Entry 9IIG (electron microscopy, 2.60 A resolution); this record covers chains C and M of the 24 polymer chains in the assembly.

# Chain C
Molecule: Bacterioferritin
Organism: Shewanella oneidensis MR-1
Notes: EC 1.16.3.1
UniProt: Q8EHV0 (Q8EHV0_SHEON); residues 1-155 here = UniProt positions 1-155
Chain sequence (155 residues; numbered 1 to 155; the number before each row is that of its first residue):
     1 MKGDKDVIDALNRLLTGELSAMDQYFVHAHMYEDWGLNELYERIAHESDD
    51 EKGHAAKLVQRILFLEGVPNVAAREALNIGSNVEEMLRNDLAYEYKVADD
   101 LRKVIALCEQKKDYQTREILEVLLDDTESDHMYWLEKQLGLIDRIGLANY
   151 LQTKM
Ion coordination: Na+: Gln152 (shared with 1 residue of chain N; 1 residue of chain V; 1 residue of chain X)
Reported in the primary citation:
  - catalytic residues: His54, Glu94 (proposed by the authors, not directly observed)

# Chain M
Molecule: Bacterioferritin
Organism: Shewanella oneidensis MR-1
Notes: EC 1.16.3.1
UniProt: Q8EHV1 (Q8EHV1_SHEON); residues 1-157 here = UniProt positions 1-157
Chain sequence (157 residues; each row starts with the number of its first residue):
     1 MKGHPKVVGQLNRVLTCELTAINQYFLHARMFKHWGLEKLNHVEYKKSIE
    51 DMKHADKLIERVLFLEGLPNLQQLEKLRIGEHAQEMLDCDLAMVQEQLTL
   101 LRDAITLCEAEQDYVSRDLLEDILEDEEEHLDWLESQRELIGLTGIQNYL
   151 QSQISES
Ion coordination: heme Fe: Met52 (shared with 1 residue of chain N)
Residues lining bound ligands: heme (HEM): Leu19, Ile22, Asn23, Phe26, Tyr45, Ile49, Met52, Lys53, Ala55, Asp56, Ile59, Leu71
Reported in the primary citation:
  - binding site for heme: Met52
  - self-association interface (contacts with another copy of this molecule); pairs are residue here / residue on that copy: Arg30-Glu60 (salt bridge), Asp56
  - catalytic residues: His54, Glu127 (proposed by the authors, not directly observed)

# How chain C and chain M interact
Contacting residue pairs - 20 pairs, chain C then chain M:
  Arg102(C) - Met1(M)  hydrogen bond
  Arg102(C) - Gln112(M)
  Arg102(C) - Tyr114(M)
  Ile105(C) - Tyr114(M)  hydrophobic
  Ala106(C) - Tyr114(M)
  Glu109(C) - Glu109(M)
  Arg117(C) - Glu109(M)  salt bridge
  Arg117(C) - Tyr114(M)
  Glu121(C) - Asp118(M)
  Leu124(C) - Tyr114(M)  hydrophobic
  Leu124(C) - Val115(M)  hydrophobic
  Asp125(C) - Val115(M)
  Glu128(C) - Met1(M)
  Glu128(C) - Arg61(M)  salt bridge
  Glu128(C) - Phe64(M)
  Glu128(C) - Val115(M)
  Met132(C) - Met1(M)  hydrophobic
  Tyr133(C) - Phe64(M)  hydrophobic
  Glu136(C) - Met1(M)  hydrogen bond (side chain-backbone)
  Glu136(C) - Phe64(M)
Other interface residues (no listed pair), chain C (14 interface residues in all): Tyr95, Ser129
Other interface residues (no listed pair), chain M (9 interface residues in all): Arg117

# Summary
Chain C and chain M form an interface of 14 and 9 residues respectively; the contacts include 2 hydrogen bonds
and 2 salt bridges. Among the polar pairs are Arg117(C)-Glu109(M), Glu128(C)-Arg61(M) and Arg102(C)-Met1(M).
Bound to chain M: heme. The paper reports catalytic residues His54(C), Glu94(C) and His54(M) among others; a
binding site for heme at Met52(M).
Chain C is Bacterioferritin and chain M is Bacterioferritin, both from Shewanella oneidensis MR-1; the
structure, Cryo-EM structure of hetero-bacterioferritin SoBfr12 from Shewanella oneidensis, was determined by
electron microscopy.
